Entry 7UN4 (X-ray diffraction, 2.70 A resolution); this record covers chain A.

Chain A:
Molecule: Dual specificity protein phosphatase 10
Source organism: Homo sapiens
Notes: EC 3.1.3.16, 3.1.3.48
Reference sequence: Q9Y6W6 (DUS10_HUMAN); residue numbers follow UniProt; this construct covers 320-467
Chain sequence (152 residues; numbered 316 to 467; the number before each row is that of its first residue):
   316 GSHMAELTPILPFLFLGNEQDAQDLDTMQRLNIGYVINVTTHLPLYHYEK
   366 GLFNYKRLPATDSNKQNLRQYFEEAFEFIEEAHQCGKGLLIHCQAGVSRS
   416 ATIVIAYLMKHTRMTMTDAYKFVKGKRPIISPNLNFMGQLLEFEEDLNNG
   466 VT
Disordered / not traced: 316, 467
Differences from the reference sequence: expression tag (316-319)
Small-molecule neighbours: NVF (1-{[(9aM)-5,6-dihydrothieno[2,3-h]quinazolin-2-yl]sulfanyl}-3,3-dimethylbutan-2-one): S413, A416, T417, I420, M431, T432, Y435, I445, S446, P447, N448, F451, M452, L455
Swiss-Prot annotation at these positions:
  - active site: C408 (Phosphocysteine intermediate)

Overview:
Ligands of chain A: compound NVF. From UniProt: active-site residue C408.
Chain A is Dual specificity protein phosphatase 10 (Homo sapiens); the structure, Structure of MAP kinase
phosphatase 5 in complex with
3,3-dimethyl-1-((9-propyl-5,6-dihydrothieno[3,4-h]quinazolin-2-yl)thio)butan-2-one, an allosteric inhibitor,
was determined by X-ray diffraction (same publication as 7U4O, 7U4R, 7UMU, 7UMV and 7UN0).
